8UMX - chains E and F of the 6 polymer chains in the assembly; structure by electron microscopy, 4.00 A resolution.

== Chain E (and F) ==
Protein: Flagellar motor switch protein FliN
From: Salmonella enterica subsp. enterica serovar Typhimurium
Notes: chain F of this document is another copy of the same molecule, construct and numbering; everything in this record applies to it too
Reference sequence: P26419 (FLIN_SALTY); numbering as in UniProt (aligned over 1-137)
Chain sequence (137 residues; row label = number of the first residue in the row):
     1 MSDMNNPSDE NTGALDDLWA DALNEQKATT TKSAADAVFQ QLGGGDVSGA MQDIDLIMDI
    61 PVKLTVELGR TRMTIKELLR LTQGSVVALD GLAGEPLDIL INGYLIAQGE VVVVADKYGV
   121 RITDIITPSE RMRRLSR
Disordered / not traced: 1-55, 135-137 (chain F: 1-51, 137)

== How chain E and chain F interact ==
Contacting residue pairs (99):
  Met58(E) - Lys76(F)
  Asp59(E) - Thr74(F)
  Ile60(E) - Met73(F)
  Ile60(E) - Thr74(F)
  Ile60(E) - Ile75(F)  hydrophobic
  Pro61(E) - Arg72(F)
  Pro61(E) - Met73(F)
  Pro61(E) - Thr74(F)
  Val62(E) - Thr71(F)
  Val62(E) - Arg72(F)
  Val62(E) - Met73(F)  hydrogen bond (backbone-backbone)
  Lys63(E) - Arg70(F)
  Leu64(E) - Arg70(F)
  Leu64(E) - Thr71(F)  hydrogen bond (backbone-backbone)
  Leu64(E) - Met73(F)  hydrophobic
  Thr65(E) - Glu67(F)
  Thr65(E) - Gly69(F)
  Thr65(E) - Arg70(F)
  Val66(E) - Val66(F)
  Val66(E) - Glu67(F)
  Val66(E) - Leu68(F)  hydrogen bond (backbone-backbone)
  Val66(E) - Leu89(F)  hydrophobic
  Glu67(E) - Thr65(F)
  Glu67(E) - Val66(F)
  Leu68(E) - Val66(F)  hydrogen bond (backbone-backbone)
  Leu68(E) - Leu68(F)  hydrophobic
  Leu68(E) - Leu97(F)  hydrophobic
  Leu68(E) - Tyr118(F)  hydrophobic
  Gly69(E) - Leu64(F)
  Gly69(E) - Thr65(F)
  Gly69(E) - Val66(F)
  Arg70(E) - Lys63(F)
  Arg70(E) - Leu64(F)
  Thr71(E) - Val62(F)
  Thr71(E) - Lys63(F)
  Thr71(E) - Leu64(F)  hydrogen bond (backbone-backbone)
  Arg72(E) - Pro61(F)  hydrogen bond (side chain-backbone)
  Arg72(E) - Val62(F)
  Arg72(E) - Lys63(F)
  Met73(E) - Val62(F)  hydrogen bond (backbone-backbone)
  Met73(E) - Leu64(F)  hydrophobic
  Thr74(E) - Asp59(F)  hydrogen bond
  Thr74(E) - Ile60(F)  hydrogen bond (side chain-backbone)
  Thr74(E) - Pro61(F)
  Ile75(E) - Met58(F)
  Ile75(E) - Ile60(F)  hydrophobic
  Ile75(E) - Val62(F)  hydrophobic
  Lys76(E) - Asp55(F)
  Lys76(E) - Met58(F)  hydrogen bond (side chain-backbone)
  Leu78(E) - Leu64(F)  hydrophobic
  Thr82(E) - Ile122(F)
  Gln83(E) - Thr123(F)  hydrogen bond (side chain-backbone)
  Gly84(E) - Arg121(F)
  Gly84(E) - Ile122(F)  hydrogen bond (backbone-backbone)
  Ser85(E) - Val120(F)
  Ser85(E) - Arg121(F)
  Ser85(E) - Ile122(F)  hydrogen bond (backbone-backbone)
  Val86(E) - Val120(F)
  Val87(E) - Gly119(F)
  Val87(E) - Val120(F)  hydrogen bond (backbone-backbone)
  Ala88(E) - Tyr118(F)
  Leu89(E) - Val66(F)  hydrophobic
  Leu89(E) - Lys117(F)
  Leu89(E) - Tyr118(F)  hydrogen bond (backbone-backbone)
  Leu89(E) - Gly119(F)
  Leu89(E) - Val120(F)
  Asp90(E) - Lys117(F)
  Gly91(E) - Lys117(F)
  Gly91(E) - Tyr118(F)
  Leu92(E) - Lys117(F)
  Leu92(E) - Tyr118(F)
  Ala93(E) - Asp116(F)
  Ala93(E) - Tyr118(F)  hydrophobic
  Gly94(E) - Tyr118(F)
  Val111(E) - Leu68(F)  hydrophobic
  Asp116(E) - Leu92(F)
  Asp116(E) - Ala93(F)
  Lys117(E) - Leu89(F)
  Lys117(E) - Asp90(F)  hydrogen bond (side chain-backbone)
  Lys117(E) - Gly91(F)  hydrogen bond (side chain-backbone)
  Lys117(E) - Leu92(F)
  Tyr118(E) - Ala88(F)
  Tyr118(E) - Leu89(F)  hydrogen bond (backbone-backbone)
  Tyr118(E) - Gly91(F)  hydrogen bond (backbone-backbone)
  Tyr118(E) - Leu92(F)
  Tyr118(E) - Gly94(F)  hydrogen bond (side chain-backbone)
  Gly119(E) - Val87(F)
  Gly119(E) - Leu89(F)
  Val120(E) - Val86(F)
  Val120(E) - Val87(F)  hydrogen bond (backbone-backbone)
  Arg121(E) - Thr82(F)
  Arg121(E) - Gln83(F)
  Arg121(E) - Gly84(F)  hydrogen bond (side chain-backbone)
  Arg121(E) - Ser85(F)  hydrogen bond (side chain-backbone)
  Arg121(E) - Val86(F)
  Ile122(E) - Thr82(F)
  Ile122(E) - Gln83(F)
  Ile122(E) - Ser85(F)
  Thr123(E) - Gln83(F)  hydrogen bond (backbone-side chain)
Interface residues without a listed pair, chain E (47 interface residues in all): Leu81, Leu97, Val112, Val113, Val114
Interface residues without a listed pair, chain F (49 interface residues in all): Ile57, Leu81, Glu95, Ile101, Val112, Val114, Asp124

== In short ==
47 residues of chain E face 49 of chain F across their interface; the contacts include 24 hydrogen bonds.
Among the polar pairs are Arg72(E)-Pro61(F), Thr74(E)-Asp59(F) and Thr74(E)-Ile60(F).
Both chains are Flagellar motor switch protein FliN (Salmonella enterica subsp. enterica serovar Typhimurium).
Entry 8UMX (Cryo-EM structure of a single subunit of a Clockwise-locked form of the Salmonella enterica
Typhimurium flagellar ...) was determined by electron microscopy (same publication as 8UCS, 8UMD, 8UOX and
8UPL).
